PDB entry 6S1Y | X-ray diffraction, 2.20 A resolution | chain A

== Chain A ==
Protein: Angiotensin-converting enzyme
Organism: Anopheles gambiae
Notes: EC 3.4.-.-
UniProt: A0NFU8 (A0NFU8_ANOGA); residues 27-638 here correspond to UniProt positions 87-698 (UniProt number = residue number + 60)
Sequence (621 residues; numbered 27 to 647; the number before each row is that of its first residue):
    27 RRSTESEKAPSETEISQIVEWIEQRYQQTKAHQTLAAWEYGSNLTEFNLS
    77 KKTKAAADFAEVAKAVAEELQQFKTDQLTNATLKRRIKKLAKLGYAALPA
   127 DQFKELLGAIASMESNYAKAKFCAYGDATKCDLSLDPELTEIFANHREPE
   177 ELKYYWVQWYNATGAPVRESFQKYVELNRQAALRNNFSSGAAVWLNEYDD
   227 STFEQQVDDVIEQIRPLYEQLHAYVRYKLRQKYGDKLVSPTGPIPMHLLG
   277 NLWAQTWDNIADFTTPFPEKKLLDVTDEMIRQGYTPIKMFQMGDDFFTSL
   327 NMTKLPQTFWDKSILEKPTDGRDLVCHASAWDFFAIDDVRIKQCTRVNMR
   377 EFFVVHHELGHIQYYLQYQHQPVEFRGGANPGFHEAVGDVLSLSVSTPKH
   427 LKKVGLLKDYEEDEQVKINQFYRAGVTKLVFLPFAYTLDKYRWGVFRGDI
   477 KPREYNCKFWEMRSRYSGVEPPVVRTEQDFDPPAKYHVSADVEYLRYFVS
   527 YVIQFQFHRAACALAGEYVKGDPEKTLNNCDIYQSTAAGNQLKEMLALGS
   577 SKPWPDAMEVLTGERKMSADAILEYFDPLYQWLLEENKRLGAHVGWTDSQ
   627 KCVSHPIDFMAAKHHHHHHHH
Unresolved in the structure: 27-35, 631-647
Differences from the reference sequence: expression tag (639-647)
Cystine bridges: Cys149-Cys157, Cys352-Cys370, Cys483-Cys628, Cys538-Cys556
Covalent attachments: N-acetylglucosamine (NAG) linked to Asn69, Asn327
Bound ions: Zn2+: His383, His387, Glu411 (together with KSN)
Ligand contacts: KSN ((2S)-2-[[(4S)-4-azanyl-5-oxidanyl-5-oxidanylidene-pentanoyl]amino]pentanedioic acid): Gln281, His353, Ala354, Ser355, His383, Glu384, His387, Glu411, Phe457, Lys511, Tyr512, His513, Val518, Tyr520, Arg522, Tyr523
What the authors report for this chain:
  - Zn2+ coordination: His383, His387, Glu411
  - catalytic residues: Glu384
  - post-translational modification sites: Asn69, Asn106, Asn187, Asn212, Asn327
  - binding site for N-acetylglucosamine: Thr71, Phe73, Asn566, Lys569
  - binding site for KSN: Gln281, His353, Ala354, Ala356, Glu384, Glu411, Lys511, Tyr512, His513, Tyr520, Tyr523
  - specificity-determining residues: Arg376 (proposed by the authors, not directly observed)
  - specificity-determining residues: Lys56, Gln59, Lys78, Phe360, Tyr391, Gly403, Tyr527 (by similarity / conservation)

== Summary ==
Bound to chain A: compound KSN. N-acetylglucosamine is covalently linked to Asn69 and Asn327. His383, His387
and Glu411 coordinate Zn2+. From the paper: the catalytic residue Glu384; a binding site for KSN at Gln281,
His353 and Ala354 among others.
Chain A is Angiotensin-converting enzyme (Anopheles gambiae); the structure, Crystal structure of Anopheles
gambiae AnoACE2 in complex with gamma-Polyglutamic Acid, was determined by X-ray diffraction, deposited
together with 6S1Z.
